Entry 6SON (X-ray diffraction, 1.60 A resolution); this record covers chain A.

== Chain A ==
Molecule: Ferritin
From: Synechococcus sp. CC9311
Notes: EC 1.16.3.2
UniProtKB: Q0I9X8 (Q0I9X8_SYNS3); numbering as in UniProt (aligned over 1-182)
Chain sequence (182 residues; each row starts with the number of its first residue):
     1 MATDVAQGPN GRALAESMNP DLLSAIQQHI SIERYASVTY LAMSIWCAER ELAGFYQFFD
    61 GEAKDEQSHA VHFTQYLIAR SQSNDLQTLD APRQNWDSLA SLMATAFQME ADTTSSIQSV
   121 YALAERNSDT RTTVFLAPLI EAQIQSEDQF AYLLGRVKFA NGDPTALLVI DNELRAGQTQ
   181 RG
Unresolved in the structure: 1-4
Differences from the reference sequence: engineered mutation Ala137 (Asp in Q0I9X8)
Metal / ion sites: Fe ion site 1: Glu33, Glu66, His69; Fe ion site 2: Glu66, Glu110
What the authors report for this chain:
  - mutagenesis - D137A: abolished catalytic activity
  - mutagenesis - D137A: decreased catalytic activity on mineralization

== In short ==
The Fe ion site 1 is built by Glu33, Glu66 and His69. The Fe ion site 2 is built by Glu66 and Glu110. The
paper reports that D137A abolishes catalytic activity; D137A reduces catalytic activity on mineralization.
Chain A is Ferritin (Synechococcus sp. CC9311); the structure, 2 minute Fe2+ soak structure of SynFtn variant
D137A, was determined by X-ray diffraction (same publication as 6SOM, 6SOO, 6SOP, 6SOQ and 6SOR).
